Entry 7UIG (electron microscopy, 4.30 A resolution (low resolution: residue-level contacts below are approximate; hydrogen-bond / salt-bridge calls are withheld)); this record covers chains k and q of the 17 polymer chains in the assembly.

Chain k:
Molecule: Mediator of RNA polymerase II transcription subunit 11
Organism: Saccharomyces cerevisiae
UniProtKB: Q99278 (MED11_YEAST); residues 1-115 here = UniProt positions 1-115
Amino-acid sequence (115 residues; each row starts with the number of its first residue):
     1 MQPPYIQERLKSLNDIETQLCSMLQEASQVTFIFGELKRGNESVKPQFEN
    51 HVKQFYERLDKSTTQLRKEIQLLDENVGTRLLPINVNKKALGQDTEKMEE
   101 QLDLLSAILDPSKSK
Disordered / not traced: 80-86
Curated features (UniProtKB/Swiss-Prot):
  - mutagenesis: E17 (E17K: Results in a decrease of TFIIK and RNA polymerase II occupancies at active promoters; when associated with K-24), L24 (L24K: Results in a decrease of TFIIK and RNA polymerase II occupancies at active promoters; when associated with K-17), T31 (T31A: Impairs interaction with RAD3, reducing the interaction of TFIIH with the head module and consequently resulting in a reduction of RNA polymerase II CTD 'Ser-5' phosphorylation), L66 (L66P: Impairs interaction with SRB4/MED17, SRB6/MED22 and RAD3), G92 (G92S: Impairs interaction with SRB4/MED17)

Chain q:
Molecule: Mediator of RNA polymerase II transcription subunit 17
Organism: Saccharomyces cerevisiae
UniProtKB: P32569 (MED17_YEAST); residue numbers follow UniProt; this construct covers 1-687
Amino-acid sequence (687 residues; numbered 1 to 687; the number before each row is that of its first residue):
     1 MTTEDPDSNHLSSETGIKLALDPNLITLALSSNPNSSLHSPTSDEPVPES
    51 AGKADTSIRLEGDELENKTKKDNDKNLKFLKNKDSLVSNPHEIYGSMPLE
   101 QLIPIILRQRGPGFKFVDLNEKELQNEIKQLGSDSSDGHNSEKKDTDGAD
   151 ENVQIGEDFMEVDYEDKDNPVDSRNETDHKTNENGETDDNIETVMTQEQF
   201 VKRRRDMLEHINLAMNESSLALEFVSLLLSSVKESTGMSSMSPFLRKVVK
   251 PSSLNSDKIPYVAPTKKEYIELDILNKGWKLQSLNESKDLLRASFNKLSS
   301 ILQNEHDYWNKIMQSISNKDVIFKIRDRTSGQKLLAIKYGYEDSGSTYKH
   351 DRGIANIRNNIESQNLDLIPHSSSVFKGTDFVHSVKKFLRVRIFTKIESE
   401 DDYILSGESVMDRDSESEEAETKDIRKQIQLLKKIIFEKELMYQIKKECA
   451 LLISYGVSIENENKVIIELPNEKFEIELLSLDDDSIVNHEQDLPKINDKR
   501 ANLMLVMLRLLLVVIFKKTLRSRISSPHGLINLNVDDDILIIRPILGKVR
   551 FANYKLLLKKIIKDYVLDIVPGSSITETEVEREQPQENKNIDDENITKLN
   601 KEIRAFDKLLNIPRRELKINLPLTEHKSPNLSLMLESPNYCNALIHIKFS
   651 AGTEANAVSFDTTFSDFKEVEDFLHFIVAEYIQQKKV
Disordered / not traced: 1-89, 134-196, 483-492, 582-591
Curated features (UniProtKB/Swiss-Prot):
  - mutagenesis: G353 (G353C: In SRB4-1; suppresses the phenotypic defects of an RNA polymerase II CTD truncation)

How chain k and chain q interact:
Residue-residue contacts - 40 pairs, chain k then chain q:
  M1(k) - I316(q)
  M1(k) - S317(q)
  M1(k) - N318(q)
  Q2(k) - S317(q)
  Q2(k) - N318(q)
  N14(k) - W309(q)
  E17(k) - H306(q)
  E17(k) - W309(q)
  C21(k) - L302(q)
  C21(k) - H306(q)
  L24(k) - L302(q)
  Q25(k) - S299(q)
  S28(k) - F295(q)
  T31(k) - K288(q)
  T31(k) - L291(q)
  F34(k) - L284(q)
  K38(k) - L281(q)
  K38(k) - L284(q)
  R39(k) - L281(q)
  R39(k) - N285(q)
  N87(k) - V321(q)
  N87(k) - D343(q)
  K89(k) - K319(q)
  K89(k) - K433(q)
  A90(k) - D343(q)
  A90(k) - S344(q)
  Q93(k) - Y341(q)
  Q93(k) - S344(q)
  Q93(k) - K433(q)
  D94(k) - K517(q)
  K97(k) - Y341(q)
  K97(k) - K433(q)
  M98(k) - V513(q)
  M98(k) - K517(q)
  Q101(k) - R509(q)
  Q101(k) - L510(q)
  L102(k) - L510(q)
  L105(k) - V506(q)
  I108(k) - L503(q)
  P111(k) - K499(q)
Other interface residues (no listed pair), chain k (28 interface residues in all): A27, F32, G35, T95
Other interface residues (no listed pair), chain q (33 interface residues in all): R292, L298, N310, K338, Y339, G340, E602

In short:
28 residues of chain k face 33 of chain q across their interface. Curated annotation (UniProt) lists 5
mutagenesis sites on chain k; one mutagenesis site on chain q.
Chain k is Mediator of RNA polymerase II transcription subunit 11 and chain q is Mediator of RNA polymerase II
transcription subunit 17, both from Saccharomyces cerevisiae; the structure, Mediator-PIC Early (Mediator A),
was determined by electron microscopy, deposited together with 7UI9, 7UIC, 7UIF, 7UIK, 7UIL and 7UIO.
